PDB entry 7PWG | electron microscopy, 2.75 A resolution | chains 1 and P of the 44 polymer chains in the assembly

Chain 1:
Molecule: rRNA 28S
Source organism: Giardia lamblia ATCC 50803
Sequence (2707 nucleotides; each row starts with the number of its first residue):
     1 GCGCGGCCCG AGGCGGCGGG GGCGACGGGC GGAACUUAAG CAUAUCAGUA CGCCCCGGAG
    61 GAGAAACCAA CCGGGAUUCC CCGUAGCGGC GAGCGACGCG GGAGGAGCCC GCCCCGAAGG
   121 CGCGCUGUGG GGCGCAGGCG CAGGCCCGCC GCGAGGGGGC CCGAGGGCCC CGCCCGAGAG
   181 GGUGCAAGCC CCGUACGGCG GCCGCCGGGC CUGCGCGGCG AGUAGCGCUG CUUGAGCGUG
   241 CAGCGCGAAG GGAGGCGCGG CCCUUCCAAG GCUAAAUACG CCCCGGGACC GAUAGCGGAC
   301 CAAGUAGCGC GAGCGAACGG UGAAAAGGAC GCCCUGCGGC CGCUCAAAAG ACCUGAACCC
   361 GGCCGGCCGC CGGCCCGCCG GCCCCGUCUC GAXACXCGGA CCGAGGAGCC ACGCGCCGCG
   421 GCGAGCCCGA GGGAGCCCCC GCGGCGGAGC GAGCGCGAGA CGCCCCGGGC CCGCCGCGCC
   481 CCUGCGGGCG UGCGCGGGCC GAGCCGCGGC GCGUGGGCCC GAXAGGCGGU GAUCUAUGCC
   541 CGGCGAGGGC GAGGCCGGGC GAAAGCCUGG UGGAGGCCCG CCGCGGUGCU GACGCGCAGA
   601 UCGCUCGUCG GAGCCGGGCA UGGGGGCGAA AGACUCAUCG AACCGCCUGG UAGCUGGUUG
   661 CCUCCGAAAU GUCUCCCAGG ACAGCCGCCG CCCCGCAGUU GCGGCCCGUA GAGCGCUGGC
   721 CGGCGGGAGC GGGGGGCCUG CCCCUCGCCC GCCCCCCAAA CUCCGAAGGG CCGCGCCGCC
   781 CCGCCGCUGG CCUGGGCGGG GCGGGCGAAU GCGGGCGGCG CGUGGGCCCC UCCUGGUAAG
   841 CAGGACGGGC GAGGCGGGAC GAUCCGGACG CCGGGCCAGG GUGCGCCGCC GGGGCCCGCG
   901 GAACGGCGUC GGCCGGUCCC GACAGCUGGA AGGUGGCCCC AGAAGUCGGC AUCCUCCAGG
   961 GAGUGUGUAA CAACCCACCA GCCGAAUCGG CCGGCCCGGA AAAUGGAGCG CGCCGGAGCC
  1021 CCGGACCCGC GCCCGGCCGC CGCGCGCGGC GGGUAGGAGG CCGCAGAGGC CCCGGGGGCG
  1081 AAGGCGGCGC GCAGGCCCCG CCGGACCGGC CUCUGGUGCA GAUCUCGGCA GCAGUAGCCG
  1141 CUACUCCGCG CCCCGGAGGA CUGAGGGGGA GACGGGUUCC GCGGCGCCUG CAUCUGGCCG
  1201 CGGGUGACUC GGGCCUAAGC GGCGGGUGAA GACCGGGAAG GGGCGUGCCC GCCCGUCGAA
  1261 CGGGGAGCCG GCGGAGACUC CGGCAGGCGC GGCCCCCGCG GAGACGCCCG CCCCCCGGCG
  1321 ACGCGCACGG GGACCGCGGC GGGCGGCGCC CCGGCCCGCG AACGCCCCGC AGCCCCCGGA
  1381 CGCCUUGCGC GGAGAGGGGG GCCCGGGGGC GGACCCCGCG CGUCCCCGGC CGCCCCUGAA
  1441 AAGCCGGGGG GCGCCGGCCG CGCGCCGUAC CGACCGCAGC AGGACUCCGG GGUCAGCAGC
  1501 CUCUAGCGCG GGAGCGAACG CGGCUCAGGG AAGUCGGCAA GCCGGCUCCG UAACCUCGGG
  1561 AAAAGGAGUG GCUCUGACGG CGCGCCGGGU CAGAACUGGA ACGGACGCGG GGAUCCCGAC
  1621 UGUUUACUAG AAACACAGCG UCGCGAGGGC CGCACCCGGC GCUGGCGCGA CGUGAUUUCU
  1681 GCCCAGUGCC ACGACCGUCA CCGUGAAGCG AUCCGCCGAA GCCCUGGUAA ACGGCGGGAG
  1741 UAACUAUGAC UCUCUUAAGG UAGCXAAXUG CCUCGUCGGG CAAUUUCCGA CGUGCAUGAA
  1801 UGGACCAACG AGGAUCCCAC UGUCCCGAGC CGCGCCUCCG CGAGCCUCCA GCCUCGGGAA
  1861 CGGGCGAGGG CCGGCCAGCG GGGCAAGAAG ACCCUUUUGA GCUUGACUCC AGCCCGGGCC
  1921 UGUGGGGCGG GGCGGCCGGC GCAGCGCACA GGGGAGGCCG CGCCCCUGAG ACACCCUGAC
  1981 GGCCGCCGCC GCCCCGCUCA CCCGGUCGCG CGGGGACCCG CCCGGGCGGG GAGUUCGGCU
  2041 GGGGCGGCGC GCCUGCUACA CCGGACCGCA GGCGUCCCAC GGCGGGCUCA GCGAGGACGG
  2101 AGACCUCCCG CGGAGCAGAA GGGCACAAGC CCGCCCGACC CGCGCCCCCC GUGCCGGCGC
  2161 GGGCCGCGAA AGCGGGGCCU ACCGAUCCUU CGCCGCCCCG GCCGCGGGCG CGGAGGUGGC
  2221 AGAAAAGUUA CCACAGGGAU AACUGGCUUG UGGCCGCCGA GCGCCCGCAG CGACGCGGCU
  2281 UUUUGAUCCU UXGAUGUCGG CUCUUCCUAC CGUCCGCGCG CACCGGCGCG GAAGCGUCGG
  2341 AUUGUUCACC CGUUCAAGGG AUCGUGAGCU GGGUUUAGAC CGUCGUGAGA CAGGUUAGUU
  2401 UUACCCUACU GGCCCCGGGG CCAGAGCACG GCGGGCCAGU ACGAGAGGAA CGCCCGCCGC
  2461 GGGCGCCCAG CCCCGCGGUU GCCCGCCGGG GCAGGACCGC GCGCCCGGGC CCGGGGGCCU
  2521 GGCGCUGCCG CCUCUAAAGC GCCACCCCCC CCUCCGGCCC CGCCGGGCCC GCGCCCCAGC
  2581 CCCGUGCCCC CUGCCCGAGG CGGCCCCCGC CCGGGAGGAC CACCCGGCGC GGCGCCCCUG
  2641 UACGGCGCAG GGCCUGCGAU CGCGUUCGCC CGGGGGGCGC GCCGGGCGGG CGCGCGGCCC
  2701 ACUUGCU
Disordered / not traced: 1-3, 132-146, 202-217, 335-337, 368, 434-436, 694, 727-748, 786, 897-899, 916-987, 1139, 1293-1297, 1308-1309, 1414-1415, 1453-1457, 1479, 1580-1586, 1692, 1743-1745, 1793, 1933-1988, 2099-2103, 2392, 2444, 2565-2566, 2648, 2654-2661, 2684-2685, 2695-2707
Modified positions: OMU (o2'-methyluridine 5'-monophosphate) at position 49, OMG (o2'-methylguanosine-5'-monophosphate) at position 313, OMG (o2'-methylguanosine-5'-monophosphate) at position 386, A2M (2'-O-methyladenosine 5'-(dihydrogen phosphate)) at position 393, A2M (2'-O-methyladenosine 5'-(dihydrogen phosphate)) at position 396, A2M (2'-O-methyladenosine 5'-(dihydrogen phosphate)) at position 523, OMG (o2'-methylguanosine-5'-monophosphate) at position 624, OMG (o2'-methylguanosine-5'-monophosphate) at position 1121, OMG (o2'-methylguanosine-5'-monophosphate) at position 1204, OMG (o2'-methylguanosine-5'-monophosphate) at position 1520, OMC (o2'-methylycytidine-5'-monophosphate) at position 1684, 5MC (5-methylcytidine-5'-monophosphate) at position 1765, A2M (2'-O-methyladenosine 5'-(dihydrogen phosphate)) at position 1768, OMG (o2'-methylguanosine-5'-monophosphate) at position 1775, OMC (o2'-methylycytidine-5'-monophosphate) at position 1824, OMG (o2'-methylguanosine-5'-monophosphate) at position 1882, OMU (o2'-methyluridine 5'-monophosphate) at position 1896, OMU (o2'-methyluridine 5'-monophosphate) at position 1897, OMU (o2'-methyluridine 5'-monophosphate) at position 1908, OMG (o2'-methylguanosine-5'-monophosphate) at position 2042, OMG (o2'-methylguanosine-5'-monophosphate) at position 2074, OMG (o2'-methylguanosine-5'-monophosphate) at position 2237, 5MC (5-methylcytidine-5'-monophosphate) at position 2292, OMC (o2'-methylycytidine-5'-monophosphate) at position 2380
Metal / ion sites: K+ site 1: A33, OMU_49; K+ site 2 near A34 (its only coordinating residue here); K+ site 3: C35, C46; K+ site 4: U37, A42; K+ site 5 near A38 (its only coordinating residue here); K+ site 6: A38, A39, G89, G91 (together with triethylene glycol); Mg2+ site 1: G40, C41; Mg2+ site 2: C41, G1899; K+ site 7: C41, A42; K+ site 8: A42, U43; K+ site 9: U43, A44, U45; K+ site 10: U43, A44, G88, G91; 153 more K+ sites not listed; 86 more Mg2+ sites not listed

Chain P:
Name: Ribosomal protein L17
Source organism: Giardia lamblia ATCC 50803
UniProtKB: A8BE76 (A8BE76_GIAIC); residue numbers follow UniProt; this construct covers 1-164
Amino-acid sequence (164 residues; each row starts with the number of its first residue):
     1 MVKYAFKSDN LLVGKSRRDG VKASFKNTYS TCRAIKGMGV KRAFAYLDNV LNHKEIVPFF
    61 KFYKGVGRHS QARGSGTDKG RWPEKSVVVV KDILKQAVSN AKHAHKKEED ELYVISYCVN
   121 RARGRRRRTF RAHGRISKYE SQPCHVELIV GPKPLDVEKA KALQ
Disordered / not traced: 1, 156-164
Metal / ion sites: Mg2+ near Phe-130 (its only coordinating residue here)

How chain 1 and chain P interact:
Residue-residue contacts (121; chain 1 residue first):
  C332(1) / His-103(P)  sugar contact
  C333(1) / Ser-99(P)  hydrogen bond to the sugar
  C333(1) / His-103(P)  hydrogen bond to the phosphate
  G338(1) / Arg-18(P)  salt bridge to the phosphate
  G338(1) / Gln-96(P)  hydrogen bond to the base
  G339(1) / Lys-15(P)  sugar contact
  G339(1) / Ser-16(P)  hydrogen bond to the sugar
  G339(1) / Arg-17(P)  sugar contact
  G339(1) / Gln-96(P)  sugar contact
  G339(1) / Asn-100(P)  hydrogen bond to the sugar
  C340(1) / Tyr-4(P)  hydrogen bond to the phosphate
  C340(1) / Lys-15(P)  sugar contact
  C340(1) / Arg-17(P)  phosphate contact
  C340(1) / Asn-100(P)  hydrogen bond to the sugar
  C341(1) / Lys-15(P)  salt bridge to the phosphate
  C360(1) / Arg-121(P)  hydrogen bond to the sugar
  G361(1) / Ala-5(P)  base contact
  G361(1) / Tyr-29(P)  phosphate contact
  G361(1) / Lys-61(P)  salt bridge to the phosphate
  G361(1) / Cys-118(P)  base contact
  G361(1) / Val-119(P)  hydrogen bond to the sugar
  G361(1) / Asn-120(P)  sugar contact
  G362(1) / Tyr-29(P)  hydrogen bond to the phosphate
  G362(1) / Lys-61(P)  salt bridge to the phosphate
  G362(1) / Tyr-117(P)  hydrogen bond to the sugar
  G362(1) / Cys-118(P)  sugar contact
  C363(1) / Lys-36(P)  salt bridge to the phosphate
  C595(1) / Arg-131(P)  hydrogen bond to the sugar
  C595(1) / Ala-132(P)  phosphate contact
  C595(1) / Arg-135(P)  sugar contact
  G596(1) / Arg-131(P)  salt bridge to the phosphate
  G596(1) / Ala-132(P)  hydrogen bond to the phosphate
  G596(1) / His-133(P)  base contact
  G599(1) / His-133(P)  hydrogen bond to the phosphate
  G599(1) / Gly-134(P)  hydrogen bond to the phosphate
  C1132(1) / Lys-64(P)  salt bridge to the phosphate
  A1133(1) / Lys-26(P)  sugar contact
  A1133(1) / Lys-64(P)  sugar contact
  G1134(1) / Ser-24(P)  hydrogen bond to the base
  G1134(1) / Lys-26(P)  salt bridge to the phosphate
  G1134(1) / Asn-27(P)  base contact
  G1134(1) / Phe-62(P)  phosphate contact
  G1134(1) / Tyr-63(P)  phosphate contact
  G1134(1) / Lys-64(P)  hydrogen bond to the phosphate
  G1134(1) / Arg-81(P)  hydrogen bond to the sugar
  G1134(1) / Gln-142(P)  base contact
  U1135(1) / Lys-64(P)  sugar contact
  U1135(1) / Gly-65(P)  phosphate contact
  U1135(1) / Arg-81(P)  salt bridge to the phosphate
  C1187(1) / Lys-22(P)  phosphate contact
  C1188(1) / Arg-125(P)  phosphate contact
  C1188(1) / Arg-127(P)  phosphate contact
  U1189(1) / Arg-127(P)  salt bridge to the phosphate
  G1190(1) / Arg-127(P)  phosphate contact
  G1190(1) / Thr-129(P)  hydrogen bond to the base
  G1190(1) / Tyr-139(P)  hydrogen bond to the sugar
  C1191(1) / Arg-127(P)  salt bridge to the phosphate
  C1477(1) / Gly-134(P)  hydrogen bond to the base
  C1477(1) / Ile-136(P)  base contact
  A1478(1) / Phe-130(P)  stacking on the base
  G1510(1) / Tyr-139(P)  base contact
  U1837(1) / His-69(P)  hydrogen bond to the phosphate
  C1838(1) / His-53(P)  sugar contact
  C1838(1) / Gly-67(P)  hydrogen bond to the phosphate
  C1838(1) / His-69(P)  salt bridge to the phosphate
  C1838(1) / Arg-81(P)  salt bridge to the phosphate
  C1838(1) / Trp-82(P)  phosphate contact
  C1839(1) / Arg-81(P)  salt bridge to the phosphate
  C1839(1) / Trp-82(P)  hydrogen bond to the phosphate
  C1839(1) / Pro-83(P)  phosphate contact
  C1839(1) / Glu-84(P)  phosphate contact
  G1840(1) / Pro-83(P)  phosphate contact
  G1840(1) / Glu-84(P)  hydrogen bond to the phosphate
  G1840(1) / Lys-85(P)  hydrogen bond to the phosphate
  C1841(1) / Lys-85(P)  salt bridge to the phosphate
  C1841(1) / Arg-127(P)  phosphate contact
  C1841(1) / Tyr-139(P)  hydrogen bond to the sugar
  G1842(1) / Arg-125(P)  salt bridge to the phosphate
  G1842(1) / Arg-127(P)  salt bridge to the phosphate
  G1842(1) / Tyr-139(P)  sugar contact
  G1842(1) / Glu-140(P)  hydrogen bond to the phosphate
  G1842(1) / Ser-141(P)  phosphate contact
  A1843(1) / Arg-131(P)  hydrogen bond to the base
  A1843(1) / Ser-137(P)  sugar contact
  A1843(1) / Lys-138(P)  salt bridge to the phosphate
  A1843(1) / Tyr-139(P)  phosphate contact
  A1843(1) / Glu-140(P)  hydrogen bond to the phosphate
  A1843(1) / Gln-142(P)  phosphate contact
  G1844(1) / Arg-131(P)  sugar contact
  G1844(1) / Arg-135(P)  hydrogen bond to the sugar
  G1844(1) / Ser-137(P)  sugar contact
  G1844(1) / Lys-138(P)  phosphate contact
  G1874(1) / Tyr-63(P)  hydrogen bond to the phosphate
  C1875(1) / Tyr-63(P)  hydrogen bond to the phosphate
  C1875(1) / Lys-64(P)  phosphate contact
  C1875(1) / Arg-68(P)  sugar contact
  C1875(1) / Lys-79(P)  hydrogen bond to the sugar
  C1876(1) / Lys-64(P)  phosphate contact
  C1876(1) / Gly-65(P)  phosphate contact
  C1876(1) / Arg-68(P)  hydrogen bond to the sugar
  G2412(1) / Arg-68(P)  base contact
  C2413(1) / Arg-68(P)  sugar contact
  C2413(1) / Asp-78(P)  hydrogen bond to the sugar
  C2414(1) / Gly-76(P)  sugar contact
  C2414(1) / Asp-78(P)  sugar contact
  C2415(1) / Arg-73(P)  hydrogen bond to the sugar
  C2415(1) / Gly-74(P)  base contact
  C2610(1) / Arg-73(P)  salt bridge to the phosphate
  C2611(1) / Ser-70(P)  hydrogen bond to the phosphate
  C2611(1) / Gln-71(P)  phosphate contact
  C2611(1) / Arg-73(P)  salt bridge to the phosphate
  C2612(1) / Ser-70(P)  hydrogen bond to the phosphate
  C2612(1) / Gln-71(P)  hydrogen bond to the phosphate
  C2620(1) / Arg-68(P)  hydrogen bond to the sugar
  C2621(1) / Arg-68(P)  phosphate contact
  C2621(1) / His-69(P)  phosphate contact
  C2621(1) / Ser-70(P)  sugar contact
  A2622(1) / Ser-70(P)  phosphate contact
  A2622(1) / Arg-73(P)  salt bridge to the phosphate
  C2623(1) / Arg-73(P)  salt bridge to the phosphate
  G2694(1) / Arg-42(P)  salt bridge to the phosphate
Also at the interface, not in a pair above, chain 1 (53 interface residues in all): A598, C1129, G1131, G1137, C2693
Also at the interface, not in a pair above, chain P (66 interface residues in all): Phe-25, Val-66, Thr-77, Gly-80, Ser-116, Arg-126, Arg-128

Summary:
The interface between chain 1 and chain P involves 53 residues on one side and 66 on the other, with 41
hydrogen bonds, 23 salt bridges and 1 aromatic stacking contact. Polar pairs include G338(1)/Gln-96(P),
G1134(1)/Ser-24(P) and G1190(1)/Thr-129(P).
Chain 1 is rRNA 28S and chain P is Ribosomal protein L17, both from Giardia lamblia ATCC 50803; the structure,
Cryo-EM structure of large subunit of Giardia lamblia ribosome at 2.7 A resolution, was determined by electron
microscopy.
